Entry 7V58 (X-ray diffraction, 1.84 A resolution); this record covers chains A and B.

# Chain A (and B)
Name: 2-amino-3-ketobutyrate coenzyme A ligase
Source organism: Vibrio proteolyticus NBRC 13287
Notes: EC 2.3.1.29; chain B of this document is another copy of the same molecule, construct and numbering; everything in this record applies to it too
Reference sequence: U3BPN5 (U3BPN5_VIBPR); residues 3-400 here correspond to UniProt positions 1-398 (UniProt number = residue number - 2)
Sequence (400 residues; numbered 1 to 400; the number before each row is that of its first residue):
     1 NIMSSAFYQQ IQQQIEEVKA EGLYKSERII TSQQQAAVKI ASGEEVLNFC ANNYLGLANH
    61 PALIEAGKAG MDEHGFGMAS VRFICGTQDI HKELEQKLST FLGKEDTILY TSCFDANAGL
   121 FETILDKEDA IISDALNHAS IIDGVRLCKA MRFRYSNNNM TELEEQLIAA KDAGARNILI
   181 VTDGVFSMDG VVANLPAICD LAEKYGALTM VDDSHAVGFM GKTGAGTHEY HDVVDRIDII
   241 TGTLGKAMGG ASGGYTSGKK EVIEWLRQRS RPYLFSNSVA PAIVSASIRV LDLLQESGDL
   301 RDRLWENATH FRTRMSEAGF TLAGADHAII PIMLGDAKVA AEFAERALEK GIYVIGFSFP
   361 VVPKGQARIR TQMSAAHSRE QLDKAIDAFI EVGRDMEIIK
Not modelled in the structure: 1-4 (chain B: fully traced)
Glycans and other covalent adducts: pyridoxal phosphate (PLP) linked to Lys246
Differences from the reference sequence: expression tag (1-2)
Ligand contacts: pyridoxal phosphate (PLP): Ser112, Cys113, Phe114, Asn117, His138, Ser140, Asp183, Asp212, Ser214, His215, Thr243, Gly253

# How chain A and chain B interact
Contacting residue pairs (199):
  Phe7(A) - Ile124(B)
  Phe7(A) - Asn177(B)
  Phe7(A) - Leu208(B)  hydrophobic
  Phe7(A) - Val262(B)  hydrophobic
  Tyr8(A) - Asp238(B)  hydrogen bond
  Tyr8(A) - Lys259(B)
  Tyr8(A) - Glu261(B)
  Tyr8(A) - Val262(B)  hydrophobic
  Gln10(A) - Arg176(B)  hydrogen bond
  Gln10(A) - Asn177(B)
  Ile11(A) - Glu261(B)
  Ile11(A) - Trp265(B)  hydrophobic
  Gln12(A) - Glu261(B)
  Gln14(A) - Trp265(B)
  Ile15(A) - Glu261(B)
  Ile15(A) - Glu264(B)
  Ile15(A) - Trp265(B)  hydrophobic
  Val18(A) - Trp265(B)  hydrophobic
  Val18(A) - Arg269(B)
  Tyr24(A) - Glu264(B)  hydrogen bond
  Tyr24(A) - Gln268(B)
  Lys25(A) - Phe83(B)
  Lys25(A) - Gln268(B)  hydrogen bond (backbone-side chain)
  Lys25(A) - Leu274(B)
  Ser26(A) - Phe83(B)
  Glu27(A) - Arg82(B)  salt bridge
  Glu27(A) - Thr87(B)  hydrogen bond
  Glu27(A) - Arg267(B)
  Glu27(A) - Tyr273(B)  hydrogen bond
  Arg28(A) - Thr87(B)
  Ile29(A) - Thr87(B)
  Ile29(A) - Gln88(B)
  Ile29(A) - Asp89(B)
  Ile29(A) - Lys92(B)
  Ile30(A) - Cys85(B)
  Ile30(A) - Thr87(B)  hydrogen bond (backbone-backbone)
  Ile30(A) - Gln88(B)
  Ile30(A) - Asp89(B)  hydrogen bond (backbone-backbone)
  Thr31(A) - Asp89(B)
  Ser32(A) - Gln88(B)  hydrogen bond (backbone-side chain)
  Gln33(A) - Asp72(B)  hydrogen bond (side chain-backbone)
  Gln33(A) - Glu73(B)
  Gln33(A) - His74(B)
  Gln33(A) - Gly75(B)
  Gln34(A) - Gly77(B)
  Gln34(A) - Met78(B)  hydrogen bond (side chain-backbone)
  Gln34(A) - Cys85(B)  hydrogen bond (side chain-backbone)
  Asn48(A) - Cys85(B)  hydrogen bond
  Cys50(A) - Ile84(B)
  Cys50(A) - Cys85(B)
  Ala51(A) - Ala79(B)
  Ala51(A) - Cys85(B)  hydrophobic
  Asn52(A) - Ala79(B)  hydrogen bond (backbone-backbone)
  Asn53(A) - Ala79(B)
  Ala58(A) - Gly75(B)
  Ala58(A) - Phe76(B)  hydrogen bond (backbone-backbone)
  Ala58(A) - Gly77(B)  hydrogen bond (backbone-backbone)
  Asn59(A) - Gly75(B)
  Leu63(A) - Phe76(B)  hydrophobic
  Ile64(A) - Met71(B)
  Ile64(A) - Asp72(B)
  Gly67(A) - Met71(B)
  Lys68(A) - Lys68(B)
  Lys68(A) - Met71(B)
  Lys68(A) - Asp72(B)  salt bridge
  Met71(A) - Ile64(B)  hydrophobic
  Met71(A) - Gly67(B)
  Met71(A) - Lys68(B)
  Met71(A) - Met71(B)  hydrophobic
  Asp72(A) - Gln33(B)  hydrogen bond (backbone-side chain)
  Asp72(A) - Ile64(B)
  Asp72(A) - Lys68(B)  salt bridge
  Glu73(A) - Gln33(B)
  His74(A) - Thr31(B)
  His74(A) - Gln33(B)
  Gly75(A) - Gln33(B)
  Gly75(A) - Ala58(B)
  Gly75(A) - Asn59(B)
  Phe76(A) - Ala58(B)  hydrogen bond (backbone-backbone)
  Phe76(A) - Leu63(B)  hydrophobic
  Phe76(A) - Gly249(B)
  Phe76(A) - Ala251(B)  hydrophobic
  Phe76(A) - Ala286(B)  hydrophobic
  Gly77(A) - Gln34(B)
  Gly77(A) - Ala58(B)  hydrogen bond (backbone-backbone)
  Gly77(A) - Gly250(B)
  Gly77(A) - Ala251(B)
  Met78(A) - Gln34(B)  hydrogen bond (backbone-side chain)
  Met78(A) - Gly250(B)  hydrogen bond (backbone-backbone)
  Ala79(A) - Ala51(B)
  Ala79(A) - Asn52(B)  hydrogen bond (backbone-backbone)
  Ala79(A) - Asn53(B)
  Ala79(A) - Gly245(B)
  Ala79(A) - Gly250(B)  hydrogen bond (backbone-backbone)
  Arg82(A) - Glu27(B)  salt bridge
  Phe83(A) - Lys25(B)
  Phe83(A) - Ser26(B)
  Ile84(A) - Cys50(B)
  Ile84(A) - Tyr353(B)  hydrogen bond (backbone-side chain)
  Ile84(A) - Phe357(B)  hydrophobic
  Ile84(A) - Arg370(B)
  Cys85(A) - Ile30(B)
  Cys85(A) - Gln34(B)  hydrogen bond (backbone-side chain)
  Cys85(A) - Asn48(B)  hydrogen bond
  Cys85(A) - Cys50(B)
  Cys85(A) - Ala51(B)  hydrophobic
  Cys85(A) - Tyr353(B)
  Thr87(A) - Glu27(B)  hydrogen bond
  Thr87(A) - Arg28(B)
  Thr87(A) - Ile29(B)
  Thr87(A) - Ile30(B)  hydrogen bond (backbone-backbone)
  Gln88(A) - Ile29(B)
  Gln88(A) - Ile30(B)
  Gln88(A) - Ser32(B)  hydrogen bond (side chain-backbone)
  Asp89(A) - Ile29(B)
  Asp89(A) - Ile30(B)  hydrogen bond (backbone-backbone)
  Asp89(A) - Thr31(B)
  Lys92(A) - Ile29(B)
  Ser112(A) - Asp115(B)
  Ser112(A) - Ser276(B)
  Phe114(A) - Arg271(B)
  Phe114(A) - Pro272(B)  hydrophobic
  Phe114(A) - Phe275(B)
  Phe114(A) - Ser276(B)
  Asp115(A) - Ser112(B)
  Asp115(A) - Asp115(B)
  Glu122(A) - Arg146(B)  salt bridge
  Ile124(A) - Phe7(B)
  His138(A) - Phe275(B)  hydrogen bond (side chain-backbone)
  Ala139(A) - Arg271(B)
  Ala139(A) - Phe275(B)  hydrophobic
  Ile142(A) - Arg271(B)
  Asp143(A) - Arg271(B)  salt bridge
  Arg146(A) - Glu122(B)  salt bridge
  Arg146(A) - Leu147(B)  hydrogen bond (side chain-backbone)
  Leu147(A) - Arg146(B)  hydrogen bond (backbone-side chain)
  Lys149(A) - Arg146(B)
  Arg176(A) - Gln10(B)
  Asn177(A) - Phe7(B)
  Asn177(A) - Gln10(B)
  Ala202(A) - Met3(B)
  Glu203(A) - Met3(B)
  Gly206(A) - Met3(B)
  Leu208(A) - Ser4(B)
  Leu208(A) - Phe7(B)  hydrophobic
  Asp238(A) - Tyr8(B)
  Gly245(A) - Ala79(B)
  Gly245(A) - Asn277(B)  hydrogen bond (backbone-side chain)
  Gly249(A) - Phe76(B)
  Gly250(A) - Gly77(B)
  Gly250(A) - Met78(B)  hydrogen bond (backbone-backbone)
  Gly250(A) - Ala79(B)  hydrogen bond (backbone-backbone)
  Gly250(A) - Asn277(B)  hydrogen bond (backbone-side chain)
  Ala251(A) - Phe76(B)  hydrophobic
  Ala251(A) - Gly77(B)
  Ala251(A) - Asn277(B)  hydrogen bond (backbone-side chain)
  Ala251(A) - Ser278(B)
  Ala251(A) - Ala280(B)  hydrophobic
  Ser252(A) - Asn277(B)
  Lys259(A) - Tyr8(B)
  Glu261(A) - Tyr8(B)
  Glu261(A) - Ile11(B)
  Glu261(A) - Gln12(B)
  Glu261(A) - Ile15(B)
  Val262(A) - Phe7(B)  hydrophobic
  Val262(A) - Tyr8(B)  hydrophobic
  Val262(A) - Ile11(B)  hydrophobic
  Glu264(A) - Ile15(B)
  Glu264(A) - Tyr24(B)  hydrogen bond
  Trp265(A) - Ile11(B)  hydrophobic
  Trp265(A) - Gln14(B)
  Trp265(A) - Ile15(B)  hydrophobic
  Trp265(A) - Val18(B)  hydrophobic
  Arg267(A) - Glu27(B)
  Gln268(A) - Tyr24(B)
  Gln268(A) - Lys25(B)  hydrogen bond (side chain-backbone)
  Arg269(A) - Val18(B)
  Arg271(A) - Phe114(B)
  Arg271(A) - Ala139(B)  hydrogen bond (side chain-backbone)
  Arg271(A) - Asp143(B)  salt bridge
  Pro272(A) - Phe114(B)  hydrophobic
  Tyr273(A) - Glu27(B)  hydrogen bond
  Leu274(A) - Lys25(B)
  Phe275(A) - His138(B)
  Phe275(A) - Ala139(B)  hydrophobic
  Ser276(A) - Ser112(B)
  Ser276(A) - Phe114(B)
  Asn277(A) - Gly245(B)  hydrogen bond (side chain-backbone)
  Asn277(A) - Gly250(B)  hydrogen bond (side chain-backbone)
  Asn277(A) - Ala251(B)  hydrogen bond (side chain-backbone)
  Asn277(A) - Ser252(B)
  Ser278(A) - Ala251(B)
  Ala280(A) - Ala251(B)  hydrophobic
  Ala286(A) - Phe76(B)  hydrophobic
  Tyr353(A) - Ile84(B)  hydrogen bond (side chain-backbone)
  Tyr353(A) - Cys85(B)  hydrophobic
  Ile355(A) - Ile84(B)  hydrophobic
  Phe357(A) - Ile84(B)  hydrophobic
  Arg370(A) - Ile84(B)
Other interface residues (no listed pair), chain A (101 interface residues in all): Lys19, Leu23, Ser80, Thr111, Ala207, Lys246, Ala282, Ile283
Other interface residues (no listed pair), chain B (99 interface residues in all): Lys19, Leu23, Ser80, Thr111, Ile142, Lys149, Lys246, Ala282, Ile283, Ile355

# Overview
101 residues of chain A face 99 of chain B across their interface, with 46 hydrogen bonds and 8 salt bridges.
Among the polar pairs are Glu27(A)-Arg82(B), Lys68(A)-Asp72(B) and Glu122(A)-Arg146(B). Pyridoxal phosphate is
covalently linked to Lys246(A).
Chain A and chain B are both 2-amino-3-ketobutyrate coenzyme A ligase (Vibrio proteolyticus NBRC 13287); the
structure, Structural insights into the substrate selectivity of acyl-CoA transferase, was determined by X-ray
diffraction, deposited together with 7V5I.
